PDB entry 6XIW | electron microscopy, 2.80 A resolution | chains A and B

== Chain A ==
Protein: Sodium leak channel non-selective protein
Organism: Homo sapiens
UniProt: Q8IZF0 (NALCN_HUMAN); residues 1-1738 here = UniProt positions 1-1738
Chain sequence (1794 residues; row label = number of the first residue in the row):
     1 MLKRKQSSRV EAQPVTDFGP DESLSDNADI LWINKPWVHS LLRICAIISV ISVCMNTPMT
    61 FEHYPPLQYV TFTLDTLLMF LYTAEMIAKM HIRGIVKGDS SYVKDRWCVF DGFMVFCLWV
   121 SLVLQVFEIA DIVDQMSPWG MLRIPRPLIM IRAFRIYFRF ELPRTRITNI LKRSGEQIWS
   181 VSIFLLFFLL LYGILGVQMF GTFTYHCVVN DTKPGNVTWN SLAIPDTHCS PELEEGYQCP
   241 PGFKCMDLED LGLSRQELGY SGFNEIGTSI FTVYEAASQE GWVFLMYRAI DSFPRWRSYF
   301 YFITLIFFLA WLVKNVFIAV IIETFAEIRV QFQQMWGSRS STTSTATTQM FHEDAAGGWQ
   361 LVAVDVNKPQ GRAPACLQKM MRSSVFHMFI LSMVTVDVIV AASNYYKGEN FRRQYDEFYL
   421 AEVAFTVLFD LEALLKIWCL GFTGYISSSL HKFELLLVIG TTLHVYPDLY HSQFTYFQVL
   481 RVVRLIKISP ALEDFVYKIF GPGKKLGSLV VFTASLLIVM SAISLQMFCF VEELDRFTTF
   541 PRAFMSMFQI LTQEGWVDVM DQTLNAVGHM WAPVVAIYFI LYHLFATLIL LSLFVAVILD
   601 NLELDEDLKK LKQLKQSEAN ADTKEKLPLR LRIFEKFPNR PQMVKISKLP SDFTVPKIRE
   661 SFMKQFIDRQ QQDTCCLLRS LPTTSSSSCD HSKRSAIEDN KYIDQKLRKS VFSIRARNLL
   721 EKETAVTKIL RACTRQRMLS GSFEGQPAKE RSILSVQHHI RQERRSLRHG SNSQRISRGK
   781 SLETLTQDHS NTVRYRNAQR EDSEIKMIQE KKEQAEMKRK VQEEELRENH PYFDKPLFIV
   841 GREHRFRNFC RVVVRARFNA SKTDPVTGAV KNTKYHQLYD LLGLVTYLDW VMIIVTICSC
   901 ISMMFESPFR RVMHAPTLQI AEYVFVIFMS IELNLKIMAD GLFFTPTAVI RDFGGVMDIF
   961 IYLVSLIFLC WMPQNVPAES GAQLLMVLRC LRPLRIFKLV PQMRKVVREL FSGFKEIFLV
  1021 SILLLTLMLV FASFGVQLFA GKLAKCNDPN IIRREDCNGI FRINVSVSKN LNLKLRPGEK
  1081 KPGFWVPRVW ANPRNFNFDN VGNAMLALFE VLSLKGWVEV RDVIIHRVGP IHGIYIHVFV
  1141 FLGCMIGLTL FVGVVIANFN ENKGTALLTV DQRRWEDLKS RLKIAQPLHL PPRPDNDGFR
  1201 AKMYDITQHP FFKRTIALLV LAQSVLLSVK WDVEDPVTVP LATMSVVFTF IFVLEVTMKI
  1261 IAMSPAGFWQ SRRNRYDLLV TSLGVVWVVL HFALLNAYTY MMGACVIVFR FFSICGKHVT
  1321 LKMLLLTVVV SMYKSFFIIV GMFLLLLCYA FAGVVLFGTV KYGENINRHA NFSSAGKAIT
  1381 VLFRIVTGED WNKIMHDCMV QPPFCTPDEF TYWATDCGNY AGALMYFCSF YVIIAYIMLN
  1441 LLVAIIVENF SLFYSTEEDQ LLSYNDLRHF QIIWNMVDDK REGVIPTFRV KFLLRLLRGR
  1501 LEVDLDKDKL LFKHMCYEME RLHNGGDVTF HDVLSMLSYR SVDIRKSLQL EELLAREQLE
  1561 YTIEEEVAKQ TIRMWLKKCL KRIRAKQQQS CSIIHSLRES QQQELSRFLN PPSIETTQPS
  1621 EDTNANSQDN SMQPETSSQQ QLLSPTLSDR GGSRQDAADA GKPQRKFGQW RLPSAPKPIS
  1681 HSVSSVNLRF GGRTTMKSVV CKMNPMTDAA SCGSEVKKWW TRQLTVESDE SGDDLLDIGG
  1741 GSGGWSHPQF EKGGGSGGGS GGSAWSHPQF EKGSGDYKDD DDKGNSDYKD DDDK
Disordered / not traced: 1-32, 92-106, 336-374, 618-844, 859-875, 1573-1588, 1603-1794
Sequence notes: expression tag (1739-1794)
Modified residues: Tyr-287 (O-sulfo-L-tyrosine; TYS)
Swiss-Prot annotation at these positions:
  - glycosylation (N-linked (GlcNAc...) asparagine): Asn-210, Asn-216, Asn-1064
Disulfides: Cys-207/Cys-239, Cys-229/Cys-245, Cys-1046/Cys-1057, Cys-1405/Cys-1417
Covalent attachments: N-acetylglucosamine (NAG) linked to Asn-1064
Residues lining bound ligands:
  - N-acetylglucosamine (NAG; 2-acetamido-2-deoxy-beta-D-glucopyranose): Asn-210, Asp-211, Pro-241, Gly-242
  - phosphatidylethanolamine (PEV; (1S)-2-{[(2-aminoethoxy)(hydroxy)phosphoryl]oxy}-1-[(palmitoyloxy)methyl]ethyl stearate), molecule 1: Phe-188, Leu-191, Tyr-192, Leu-195, Gln-198, Met-199, Trp-296, Arg-297, Phe-300, Phe-308, Lys-1230, Trp-1231, Met-1301, Ala-1304, Cys-1305, Val-1308, Phe-1309, Phe-1312
  - phosphatidylethanolamine (PEV), molecule 2: Ile-399, Ala-402, Ser-403, Tyr-405, Leu-1029, Asn-1100, Val-1101, Gly-1102, Asn-1103
  - phosphatidylethanolamine (PEV), molecule 3: Leu-881, Leu-884, Ile-897, Cys-900, Ile-996, Val-1000, Gln-1002, Tyr-1333, Phe-1336, Phe-1337, Val-1340, Phe-1343, Leu-1344
  - phosphatidylethanolamine (PEV), molecule 4: Arg-951, Asp-952, Phe-953, Gly-954, Met-957, Leu-994, Phe-997, Lys-998, Arg-1004, Val-1007, Arg-1008, Leu-1010, Phe-1011, Leu-1345, Ile-1433
  - phosphatidylethanolamine (PEV), molecule 5: Leu-1025, Met-1028, Gly-1102, Met-1105, Leu-1106, Phe-1109, Tyr-1420, Ala-1421, Met-1425, Cys-1428, Ser-1429, Val-1432, Ile-1433
What the authors report for this chain:
  - post-translational modification sites: Asn-210, Asn-216, Asn-1064
  - specificity-determining residues: Glu-280, Glu-554, Lys-1115, Glu-1389 (proposed by the authors, not directly observed)
  - contacts within the chain: Trp-311/Leu-1439, Lys-314/Leu-588, Leu-591/Met-1145, Leu-1148/Tyr-1436
  - disease-associated variants - T1165P, R1181Q (citing earlier work)

== Chain B ==
Protein: Transmembrane protein FAM155A
Organism: Homo sapiens
UniProt: B1AL88 (F155A_HUMAN); residue numbers follow UniProt; this construct covers 1-458
Chain sequence (483 residues; each row starts with the number of its first residue):
     1 MTRGAWMCRQ YDDGLKIWLA APRENEKPFI DSERAQKWRL SLASLLFFTV LLSDHLWFCA
    61 EAKLTRARDK EHQQQQRQQQ QQQQQQRQRQ QQQQQRRQQE PSWPALLASM GESSPAAQAH
   121 RLLSASSSPT LPPSPGDGGG GGGKGNRGKD DRGKALFLGN SAKPVWRLET CYPQGASSGQ
   181 CFTVENADAV CARNWSRGAA GGDGQEVRSK HPTPLWNLSD FYLSFCNSYT LWELFSGLSS
   241 PNTLNCSLDV VLKEGGEMTT CRQCVEAYQD YDHHAQEKYE EFESVLHKYL QSEEYSVKSC
   301 PEDCKIVYKA WLCSQYFEVT QFNCRKTIPC KQYCLEVQTR CPFILPDNDE VIYGGLSSFI
   361 CTGLYETFLT NDEPECCDVR REEKSNNPSK GTVEKSGSCH RTSLTVSSAT RLCNSRLKLC
   421 VLVLILLHTV LTASAAQNTA GLSFGGINTL EENSTNEEGG SGGSDYKDDD DKGNSDYKDD
   481 DDK
Disordered / not traced: 1-170, 176-216, 239-260, 370-372, 381-483
Sequence notes: expression tag (459-483)
Swiss-Prot annotation at these positions:
  - glycosylation: Asn-217 (N-linked (GlcNAc...) asparagine)
Disulfides: Cys-226/Cys-313, Cys-304/Cys-341, Cys-324/Cys-377, Cys-330/Cys-376, Cys-334/Cys-361
What the authors report for this chain:
  - post-translational modification sites: Asn-217
  - binding site for N-acetylglucosamine: Glu-350

== How chain A and chain B interact ==
Residue-residue contacts - 98 pairs, chain A then chain B:
  Asn-220(A) with Lys-288(B)
  Leu-222(A) with Lys-288(B)
  Ala-223(A) with Lys-288(B); Leu-290(B), hydrophobic
  Ile-224(A) with Val-285(B); Lys-288(B), hydrogen bond (backbone-backbone); Tyr-289(B)
  Thr-227(A) with Leu-290(B)
  Tyr-237(A) with Leu-290(B)
  Cys-239(A) with Leu-290(B), hydrophobic
  Phe-243(A) with His-287(B); Lys-288(B); Leu-290(B), hydrophobic
  Tyr-406(A) with Leu-364(B), hydrophobic
  Lys-407(A) with Tyr-365(B)
  Glu-409(A) with Glu-366(B)
  Phe-909(A) with Val-297(B), hydrophobic
  Ala-1044(A) with Leu-364(B), hydrophobic
  Lys-1045(A) with Val-351(B)
  Asn-1047(A) with Tyr-353(B), hydrogen bond (backbone-side chain); Ile-360(B)
  Pro-1049(A) with Val-351(B), hydrophobic
  Arg-1054(A) with Leu-364(B), hydrogen bond (side chain-backbone); Glu-366(B), salt bridge
  Ile-1060(A) with Trp-311(B), hydrophobic; Gln-315(B)
  Arg-1062(A) with Glu-281(B), salt bridge
  Ile-1063(A) with Pro-346(B), hydrophobic; Tyr-353(B)
  Asn-1064(A) with Pro-346(B); Asp-347(B), hydrogen bond (backbone-backbone)
  Val-1065(A) with Val-285(B), hydrophobic; Ile-344(B), hydrophobic; Leu-345(B)
  Ser-1066(A) with Leu-345(B), hydrogen bond (backbone-backbone); Pro-346(B); Asp-347(B)
  Lys-1069(A) with Leu-345(B)
  Lys-1081(A) with Asp-347(B), salt bridge; Asp-349(B), salt bridge
  Gly-1083(A) with Glu-281(B); Val-285(B)
  Phe-1084(A) with Phe-282(B), hydrophobic; Val-285(B), hydrophobic; Ser-358(B)
  Trp-1085(A) with Lys-278(B); Glu-281(B), hydrogen bond; Tyr-308(B), hydrogen bond (backbone-side chain); Trp-311(B)
  Val-1086(A) with Ser-358(B); Phe-359(B), hydrophobic
  Pro-1087(A) with Trp-311(B), hydrophobic; Phe-359(B); Ile-360(B)
  Val-1089(A) with Ile-360(B); Cys-361(B); Thr-362(B); Gly-363(B)
  Trp-1090(A) with Gly-363(B); Leu-364(B), hydrogen bond (backbone-backbone)
  Asn-1092(A) with Leu-356(B); Leu-364(B)
  Pro-1093(A) with Tyr-353(B); Gly-354(B)
  Arg-1094(A) with Phe-343(B); Gly-354(B), hydrogen bond (backbone-backbone); Gly-355(B), hydrogen bond (side chain-backbone); Leu-356(B)
  Asn-1095(A) with Gly-354(B), hydrogen bond (backbone-backbone); Gly-355(B)
  Asp-1099(A) with Leu-364(B)
  Glu-1119(A) with Gly-354(B)
  Asp-1122(A) with Ile-352(B)
  Val-1123(A) with Ile-352(B), hydrophobic
  Arg-1127(A) with Ile-352(B), hydrogen bond (side chain-backbone)
  Lys-1361(A) with Tyr-295(B); Gln-338(B), hydrogen bond (side chain-backbone); Thr-339(B); Cys-341(B), hydrogen bond (side chain-backbone)
  Tyr-1362(A) with Gln-291(B); Glu-294(B); Tyr-295(B), hydrogen bond (backbone-backbone); Phe-343(B)
  Gly-1363(A) with Phe-343(B)
  Glu-1364(A) with Phe-343(B); Leu-345(B); Gly-355(B)
  Asn-1367(A) with Gln-291(B)
  Arg-1368(A) with Gln-291(B), hydrogen bond (backbone-side chain); Glu-294(B)
  Pro-1403(A) with Leu-335(B), hydrophobic; Gln-338(B); Thr-339(B), hydrogen bond (backbone-side chain)
  Phe-1404(A) with Gln-338(B)
  Cys-1405(A) with Thr-339(B)
  Thr-1406(A) with Thr-339(B)
  Ala-1414(A) with Lys-298(B), hydrogen bond (backbone-side chain)
  Asp-1416(A) with Ser-296(B), hydrogen bond
Other interface residues (no listed pair), chain A (61 interface residues in all): Pro-225, Pro-240, Gly-1041, Pro-1082, Ala-1091, Thr-1359, Asp-1408, Thr-1415
Other interface residues (no listed pair), chain B (46 interface residues in all): Ser-299, Cys-334, Arg-340, Glu-350

== In short ==
61 residues of chain A and 46 residues of chain B are in contact, with 19 hydrogen bonds and 4 salt bridges.
Polar contacts include Arg-1054(A)/Glu-366(B), Arg-1062(A)/Glu-281(B) and Lys-1081(A)/Asp-347(B). Chain A
binds N-acetylglucosamine and 5 copies of phosphatidylethanolamine. The paper reports a binding site for
N-acetylglucosamine at Glu-350(B); specificity determinants Glu-280(A), Glu-554(A) and Lys-1115(A) among
others.
Chain A is Sodium leak channel non-selective protein and chain B is Transmembrane protein FAM155A, both from
Homo sapiens; the structure, Cryo-EM structure of the sodium leak channel NALCN-FAM155A complex, was
determined by electron microscopy.
